1DE6 - chains A and C of the 4 polymer chains in the assembly; structure by X-ray diffraction, 2.10 A resolution.

[Chain A (and C)]
Name: L-rhamnose isomerase
Organism: Escherichia coli
Notes: EC 5.3.1.14; chain C of this document is another copy of the same molecule, construct and numbering; everything in this record applies to it too
UniProtKB: P32170 (RHAA_ECOLI); residues 9-427 here correspond to UniProt positions 1-419 (UniProt number = residue number - 8)
Amino-acid sequence (426 residues; numbered 2 to 427; the number before each row is that of its first residue):
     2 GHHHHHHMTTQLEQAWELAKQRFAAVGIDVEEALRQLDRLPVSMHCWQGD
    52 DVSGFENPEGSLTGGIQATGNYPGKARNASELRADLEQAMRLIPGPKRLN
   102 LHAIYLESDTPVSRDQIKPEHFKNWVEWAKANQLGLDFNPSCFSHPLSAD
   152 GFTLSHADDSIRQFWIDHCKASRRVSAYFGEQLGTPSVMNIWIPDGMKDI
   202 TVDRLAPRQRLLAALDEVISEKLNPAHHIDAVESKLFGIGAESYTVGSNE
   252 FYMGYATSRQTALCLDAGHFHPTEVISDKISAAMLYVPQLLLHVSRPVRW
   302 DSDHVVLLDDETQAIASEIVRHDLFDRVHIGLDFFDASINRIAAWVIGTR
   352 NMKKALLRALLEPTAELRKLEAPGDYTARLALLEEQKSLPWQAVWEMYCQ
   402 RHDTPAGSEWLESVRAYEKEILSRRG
Disordered / not traced: 2-10, 427
Construct notes: expression tag (2-8)
Metal / ion sites: Zn2+: Glu234, Asp267, His294, Asp334; Mn2+: His270, Asp302 (together with L-rhamnose)
Residues lining bound ligands: L-rhamnose (RNS): Trp48, Val53, Ile67, His103, Phe144, Trp193, Glu234, Lys236, Asp267, His270, His294, Asp302, Asp334, Phe336
Swiss-Prot annotation at these positions:
  - binding site (L-rhamnose): His103, Glu234 to Lys236, His270, Asp334
  - binding site (Zn(2+)): Glu234, Asp267, His294, Asp334
  - binding site (Mn(2+)): His270, Asp302, Asp304

[Interface between chain A and chain C]
Residue-residue contacts - 42 pairs, chain A then chain C:
  Gln68(A) - Gln68(C)  hydrogen bond
  Gln68(A) - Ile240(C)
  Thr70(A) - Lys199(C)  hydrogen bond
  Thr70(A) - Gly241(C)
  Lys199(A) - Thr70(C)  hydrogen bond
  Lys199(A) - His305(C)  hydrogen bond (backbone-side chain)
  Lys199(A) - Asp337(C)  salt bridge
  Lys199(A) - Ser339(C)
  Asp200(A) - Arg297(C)  salt bridge
  Asp200(A) - His305(C)
  Ile201(A) - Arg297(C)
  Leu237(A) - Arg300(C)
  Phe238(A) - Arg300(C)
  Phe238(A) - Trp301(C)
  Ile240(A) - Thr70(C)
  Ile240(A) - Ile240(C)  hydrophobic
  Ile240(A) - Trp301(C)
  Gly241(A) - Thr70(C)
  Glu243(A) - Val299(C)
  Glu243(A) - Trp301(C)  hydrogen bond
  Glu243(A) - Ser303(C)
  Glu243(A) - His305(C)  salt bridge
  Ser244(A) - Val299(C)
  His272(A) - Arg300(C)
  Pro273(A) - Pro273(C)  hydrophobic
  Arg297(A) - Asp200(C)  salt bridge
  Arg297(A) - Ile201(C)
  Val299(A) - Glu243(C)
  Val299(A) - Ser244(C)
  Arg300(A) - Leu237(C)
  Arg300(A) - Phe238(C)
  Arg300(A) - His272(C)
  Arg300(A) - Arg300(C)
  Trp301(A) - Phe238(C)
  Trp301(A) - Ile240(C)
  Trp301(A) - Glu243(C)  hydrogen bond
  Ser303(A) - Glu243(C)
  His305(A) - Lys199(C)  hydrogen bond (side chain-backbone)
  His305(A) - Asp200(C)
  His305(A) - Glu243(C)  salt bridge
  Asp337(A) - Lys199(C)  salt bridge
  Ser339(A) - Lys199(C)
Other interface residues (no listed pair), chain A (24 interface residues in all): Leu308, Phe336, Ala338
Other interface residues (no listed pair), chain C (24 interface residues in all): Leu308, Phe336, Ala338

[Overview]
The chain A/chain C interface involves 24 residues from each chain, with 7 hydrogen bonds and 6 salt bridges.
Polar pairs include Lys199(A)-Asp337(C), Asp200(A)-Arg297(C) and Glu243(A)-His305(C). Bound to chain A:
L-rhamnose.
Chain A and chain C are both L-rhamnose isomerase (Escherichia coli); the structure, L-rhamnose isomerase, was
determined by X-ray diffraction, deposited together with 1D8W and 1DE5.
